PDB entry 8TKO | electron microscopy, 3.05 A resolution | chains B and C of the 3 polymer chains in the assembly

# Chain B
Protein: EryAII
Source organism: Saccharopolyspora erythraea
Notes: fragment: KS-AT core of DEBS Module 3
UniProt: Q5UNP5 (Q5UNP5_SACER); residues 3-923 here correspond to UniProt positions 2-922 (UniProt number = residue number - 1)
Sequence (941 residues; row label = number of the first residue in the row):
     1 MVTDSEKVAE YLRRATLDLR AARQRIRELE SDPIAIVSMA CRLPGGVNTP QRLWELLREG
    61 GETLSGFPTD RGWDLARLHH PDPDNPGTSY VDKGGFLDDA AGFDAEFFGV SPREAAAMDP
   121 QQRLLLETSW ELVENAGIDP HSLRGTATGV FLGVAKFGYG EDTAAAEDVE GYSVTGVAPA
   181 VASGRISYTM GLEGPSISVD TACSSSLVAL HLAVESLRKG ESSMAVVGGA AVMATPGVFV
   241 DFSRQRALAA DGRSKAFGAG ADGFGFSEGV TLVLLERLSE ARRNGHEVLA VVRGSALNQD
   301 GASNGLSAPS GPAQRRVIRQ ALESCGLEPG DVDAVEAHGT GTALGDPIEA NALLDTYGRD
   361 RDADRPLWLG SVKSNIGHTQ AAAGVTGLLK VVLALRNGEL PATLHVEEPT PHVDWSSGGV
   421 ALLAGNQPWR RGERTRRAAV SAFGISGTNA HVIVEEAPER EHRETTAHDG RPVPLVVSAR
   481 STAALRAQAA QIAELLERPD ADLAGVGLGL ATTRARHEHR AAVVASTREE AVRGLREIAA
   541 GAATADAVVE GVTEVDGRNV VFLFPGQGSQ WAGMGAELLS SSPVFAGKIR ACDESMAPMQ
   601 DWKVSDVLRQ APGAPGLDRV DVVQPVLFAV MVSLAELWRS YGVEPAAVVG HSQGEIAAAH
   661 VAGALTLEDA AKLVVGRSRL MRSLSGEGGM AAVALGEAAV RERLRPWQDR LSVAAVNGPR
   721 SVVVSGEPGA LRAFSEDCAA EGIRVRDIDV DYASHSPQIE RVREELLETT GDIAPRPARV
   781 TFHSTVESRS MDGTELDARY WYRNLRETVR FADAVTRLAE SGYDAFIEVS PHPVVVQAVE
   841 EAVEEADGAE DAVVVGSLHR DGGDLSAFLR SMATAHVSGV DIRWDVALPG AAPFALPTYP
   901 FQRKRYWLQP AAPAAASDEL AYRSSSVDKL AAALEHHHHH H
Not modelled in the structure: 1-4, 710-712, 911-941
Sequence notes: expression tag (1-2, 924-941)

# Chain C
Protein: EryAI
Source organism: Saccharopolyspora erythraea
Notes: fragment: ACP of DEBS Module 2 fused to its C-terminal docking domain
UniProt: Q5UNP6 (Q5UNP6_SACER); the construct has insertions or renumbered stretches relative to UniProt, so the offset changes along the chain: 5-95 = UniProt 3372-3462; 162-174 = UniProt 3533-3545
Sequence (195 residues; numbered -16 to 174 plus 70 insertion-coded residues; 66 numbers in that range are skipped by the numbering (no residue carries them; nothing is unmodelled there); the number before each row is that of its first residue; a row labelled like 95A-95Z holds insertion residues (95A, then the next letters in order); numbers below 1 keep their minus sign (Met-16 is residue -16)):
   -16 MGSSHHHHHH SSGLVPRGSH MLRDRLAGLP RAERTAELVR LVRTSTATVL GHDDPKAVRA
    44 TTPFKELGFD SLAAVRLRNL LNAATGLRLP STLVFDHPNA SAVAGFLDAE LG
95A-95Z TEVRGEAPSALAGLDALEAALPEVPA
96A-96Z TEREELVQRLERMLAALRPVAQAADA
97A-97R SGTGANPSGDDLGEAGVD
   162 ELLEALGREL DGD
Not modelled in the structure: -16 to 6, 95A-95Z, 96A-96Z, 97A-97R, 173-174
Sequence notes: expression tag (-16 to 4)
Modified residues: Ser54 (4'-phosphopanthetheine-serine; 4HH)

# Interface between chain B and chain C
Contacting residue pairs (13):
  Leu12(B) - Leu167(C)  hydrophobic
  Arg13(B) - Leu167(C)
  Thr16(B) - Leu167(C)
  Thr16(B) - Glu170(C)
  Arg20(B) - Glu170(C)  salt bridge
  Glu518(B) - Arg42(C)  salt bridge
  Glu554(B) - Arg42(C)  salt bridge
  Asn559(B) - Ala15(C)
  Thr781(B) - Pro13(C)
  Ser821(B) - Glu16(C)
  Tyr823(B) - Glu16(C)  hydrogen bond
  Ala849(B) - Lys39(C)
  Glu850(B) - Lys39(C)
Other interface residues (no listed pair), chain B (17 interface residues in all): Ala9, Leu19, Gly109, Gly822, Asp851
Other interface residues (no listed pair), chain C (11 interface residues in all): Ala19, Glu49, Leu163, Leu171
The authors on this interface:
  - interface residues, chain B: Asp851(B)
  - interface residues, chain B: Glu554(B) (proposed by the authors, not directly observed)
  - interface residues, chain C: Lys39(C), Arg42(C) (proposed by the authors, not directly observed)

# Overview
17 residues of chain B and 11 residues of chain C are in contact, with 1 hydrogen bond and 3 salt bridges.
Polar contacts include Arg20(B)-Glu170(C), Glu518(B)-Arg42(C) and Glu554(B)-Arg42(C). The paper reports
interface residues Asp851(B), Glu554(B) and Lys39(C) among others.
Chain B is EryAII and chain C is EryAI, both from Saccharopolyspora erythraea; the structure, KS-AT core of
6-deoxyerythronolide B synthase (DEBS) Module 3 crosslinked with its translocation ACP partner of ..., was
determined by electron microscopy, deposited together with 8TPW, 8TPX, 8TJN, 8TJO and 8TJP.
